Entry 6P1N (X-ray diffraction, 1.60 A resolution); this record covers chains A and T of the 4 polymer chains in the assembly.

== Chain A ==
Protein: DNA-directed DNA/RNA polymerase mu
From: Homo sapiens
Notes: EC 2.7.7.7
Reference sequence: Q9NP87 (DPOLM_HUMAN); residue numbers follow UniProt; this construct covers 134-397, 410-494
Amino-acid sequence (354 residues; row label = number of the first residue in the row; note: 12 numbers in that range are skipped by the numbering (no residue carries them; nothing is unmodelled there)):
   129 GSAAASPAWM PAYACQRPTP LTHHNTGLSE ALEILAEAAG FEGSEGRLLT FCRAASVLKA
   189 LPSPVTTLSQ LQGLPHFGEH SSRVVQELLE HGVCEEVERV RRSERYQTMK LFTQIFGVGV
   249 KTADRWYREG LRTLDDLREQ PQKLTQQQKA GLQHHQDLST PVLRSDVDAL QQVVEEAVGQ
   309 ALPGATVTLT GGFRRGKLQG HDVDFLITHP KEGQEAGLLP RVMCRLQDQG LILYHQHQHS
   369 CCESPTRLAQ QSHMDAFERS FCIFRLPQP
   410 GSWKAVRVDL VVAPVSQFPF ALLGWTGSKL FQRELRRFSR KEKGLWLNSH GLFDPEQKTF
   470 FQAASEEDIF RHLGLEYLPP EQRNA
Disordered / not traced: 129-137, 366-383
Differences from the reference sequence: expression tag (129-133); linker (410)
Bound ions: Na+: Thr241, Ile243, Val246 (shared with 1 residue of chain P); Mg2+ site 1: Asp330, Asp332, Asp418 (together with DZ4) (shared with 1 residue of chain P); Mg2+ site 2: Asp330, Asp332 (together with DZ4)
Ligand contacts: DZ4 (2'-deoxy-5'-O-[(R)-hydroxy{[(R)-hydroxy(phosphonooxy)phosphoryl]amino}phosphoryl]adenosine): Gly319, Gly320, Arg323, Lys325, Gln327, Gly328, His329, Asp330, Asp332, Asp418, Gly433, Trp434, Thr435, Gly436, Ser437, Lys438, Gln441
Curated features (UniProtKB/Swiss-Prot):
  - region: Arg323 to Asp332 (Involved in ssDNA binding)
  - binding site (Mg(2+)): Asp330, Asp332, Asp418
  - site: Gly433 (Responsible for the low discrimination between dNTP and rNTP)

== Chain T ==
Molecule: 9-nt DNA strand
Sequence (9 nucleotides; row label = number of the first residue in the row):
     1 CGGCGTACG
Modified positions: 8OG (8-oxo-2'-deoxy-guanosine-5'-monophosphate) at position 5

== Interface between chain A and chain T ==
Residue-residue contacts - 25 pairs, chain A then chain T:
  Gly174(A) with DC4(T), base contact
  Leu177(A) with DC4(T), phosphate contact; 8OG_5(T), phosphate contact
  Gln364(A) with DG9(T), phosphate contact
  His365(A) with DG9(T), phosphate contact
  Phe385(A) with DG9(T), phosphate contact
  Glu386(A) with DC8(T), sugar contact; DG9(T), hydrogen bond to the phosphate
  Arg387(A) with DA7(T), hydrogen bond to the base; DC8(T), hydrogen bond to the sugar; DG9(T), hydrogen bond to the phosphate
  Phe389(A) with DG9(T), sugar contact
  Arg442(A) with 8OG_5(T), salt bridge to the phosphate
  Arg445(A) with 8OG_5(T), base contact; DT6(T), hydrogen bond to the base
  Arg446(A) with DC4(T), sugar contact; 8OG_5(T), sugar contact
  Arg449(A) with DT6(T), salt bridge to the phosphate
  Lys450(A) with DG3(T), hydrogen bond to the phosphate; DC4(T), salt bridge to the phosphate
  Leu456(A) with DT6(T), sugar contact
  Asn457(A) with DT6(T), phosphate contact; DA7(T), hydrogen bond to the phosphate
  His459(A) with DA7(T), hydrogen bond to the phosphate; DC8(T), salt bridge to the phosphate
Other interface residues (no listed pair), chain A (18 interface residues in all): Arg181, Lys438

== Overview ==
Chain A and chain T form an interface of 18 and 7 residues respectively; the contacts include 8 hydrogen bonds
and 4 salt bridges. Among the polar pairs are Arg387(A)-DA7(T), Arg445(A)-DT6(T) and Arg387(A)-DC8(T). Chain A
binds compound DZ4.
Here chain A is DNA-directed DNA/RNA polymerase mu (Homo sapiens) and chain T is a 9-nt DNA strand. Entry 6P1N
(Pre-catalytic ternary complex of human DNA Polymerase Mu with 1-nt gapped substrate containing template 8OG
and ...) was determined by X-ray diffraction (same publication as 6P1M, 6P1O, 6P1P, 6P1Q, 6P1R, 6P1S and 4
further entries).
